2PRC - chains C and L of the 4 polymer chains in the assembly; structure by X-ray diffraction, 2.45 A resolution.

# Chain C
Protein: Photosynthetic reaction center
Organism: Blastochloris viridis
Reference sequence: P07173 (CYCR_RHOVI); residues 1-336 here correspond to UniProt positions 21-356 (UniProt number = residue number + 20)
Chain sequence (336 residues; numbered 1 to 336; the number before each row is that of its first residue):
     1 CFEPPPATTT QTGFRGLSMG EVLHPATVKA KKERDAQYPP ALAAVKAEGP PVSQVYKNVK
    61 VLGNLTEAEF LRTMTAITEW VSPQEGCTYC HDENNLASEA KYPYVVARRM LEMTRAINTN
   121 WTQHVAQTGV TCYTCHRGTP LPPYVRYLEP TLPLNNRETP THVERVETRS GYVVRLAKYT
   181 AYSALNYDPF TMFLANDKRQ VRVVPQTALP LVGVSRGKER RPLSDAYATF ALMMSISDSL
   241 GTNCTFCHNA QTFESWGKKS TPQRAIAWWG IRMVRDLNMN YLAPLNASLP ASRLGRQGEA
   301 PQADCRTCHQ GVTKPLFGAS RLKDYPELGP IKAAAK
Unresolved in the structure: 333-336
UniProt features mapped onto this chain:
  - binding site (heme): Met-74, Cys-87, Cys-90, His-91, Met-110, His-124, Cys-132, Cys-135, His-136, Met-233, Cys-244, Cys-247, His-248, Cys-305, Cys-308, His-309
  - site: Cys-1 (Not N-palmitoylated)
  - lipidation: Cys-1 (S-diacylglycerol cysteine)
Glycans and other covalent adducts: heme (HEM) linked to Cys-87, Cys-90, Cys-132, Cys-135, Cys-244, Cys-247, Cys-305, Cys-308
Metal / ion sites: heme Fe (4 sites), coordinated by Met-74, His-91, Met-110, His-124, His-136, Met-233, His-248, His-309
Small-molecule neighbours:
  - heme (HEM), molecule 1: Tyr-56, Lys-57, Asn-58, Val-59, Lys-60, Val-61, Leu-62, Phe-70, Leu-71, Met-74, Thr-75, Ile-77, Thr-78, Ser-82, Gly-86, His-91, Leu-96, Ala-97, Pro-103, Tyr-104, Ala-107, Arg-108, Leu-111
  - heme (HEM), molecule 2: Ile-77, Val-81, Tyr-89, Tyr-102, Pro-103, Val-106, Ala-107, Met-110, Leu-111, Met-113, Thr-114, Ile-117, Val-130, Thr-131, His-136, Pro-140, Leu-141, Pro-142, Val-145, Leu-277, Leu-282, Leu-289, Arg-293, Pro-301, Gln-302, Thr-307, Leu-328
  - heme (HEM), molecule 3: Ile-117, His-124, Val-125, Ala-126, Thr-128, Gly-129, Val-130, Thr-134, Leu-194, Ile-236, Leu-240, Phe-246, Gln-263, Ile-266, Ala-267, Gly-270, Ile-271, Met-273, Val-274, Leu-277, Asp-304, His-309, Thr-313, Lys-314, Pro-315, Gly-318
  - heme (HEM), molecule 4: Val-201, Arg-202, Val-203, Val-204, Thr-229, Phe-230, Met-233, Met-234, Ile-236, Ser-237, Leu-240, Thr-242, Asn-243, His-248, Phe-253, Glu-254, Trp-256, Gln-263, Arg-264, Ala-267, Trp-268, Ile-271, Arg-272

# Chain L
Protein: Photosynthetic reaction center
Organism: Blastochloris viridis
Reference sequence: P06009 (RCEL_RHOVI); residue numbers follow UniProt; this construct covers 1-273
Chain sequence (273 residues; numbered 1 to 273; the number before each row is that of its first residue):
     1 ALLSFERKYR VRGGTLIGGD LFDFWVGPYF VGFFGVSAIF FIFLGVSLIG YAASQGPTWD
    61 PFAISINPPD LKYGLGAAPL LEGGFWQAIT VCALGAFISW MLREVEISRK LGIGWHVPLA
   121 FCVPIFMFCV LQVFRPLLLG SWGHAFPYGI LSHLDWVNNF GYQYLNWHYN PGHMSSVSFL
   181 FVNAMALGLH GGLILSVANP GDGDKVKTAE HENQYFRDVV GYSIGALSIH RLGLFLASNI
   241 FLTGAFGTIA SGPFWTRGWP EWWGWWLDIP FWS
Metal / ion sites: bacteriochlorophyll b Mg site 1 near His-153 (its only coordinating residue here); bacteriochlorophyll b Mg site 2 near His-173 (its only coordinating residue here); Fe2+: His-190, His-230 (shared with 3 residues of chain M)
Small-molecule neighbours:
  - bacteriochlorophyll b (BCB), molecule 1: Val-46, Ile-49, Phe-97, Phe-128, Leu-131, Phe-146, Ile-150, Leu-151, His-153, Leu-154, Trp-156, Val-157
  - bacteriochlorophyll b (BCB), molecule 2: Phe-97, Phe-121, Pro-124, Ile-125, Met-127, Phe-128, Leu-131, Val-157, Asn-158, Phe-160, Gly-161, Tyr-162, Trp-167, His-168, Asn-170, Gly-172, His-173, Ser-176, Val-177, Leu-180, Phe-181, Ile-240, Phe-241, Gly-244, Ala-245, Gly-247, Thr-248
  - bacteriochlorophyll b (BCB), molecule 3: Val-157, Tyr-162, His-168, Phe-181
  - bacteriochlorophyll b (BCB), molecule 4: His-168, Met-174, Val-177, Ser-178, Phe-181, Val-182, Met-185, Val-220, Gly-221
  - bacteriopheophytin b (BPB), molecule 1: Phe-41, Ile-42, Gly-45, Ile-49, Ile-89, Cys-92, Ala-93, Ala-96, Phe-97, Trp-100, Glu-104, Val-117, Ala-120, Phe-121, Val-123, Pro-124, Phe-128, Phe-146, Tyr-148, Gly-149, Ile-150, His-153, Ala-237, Ser-238, Phe-241
  - bacteriopheophytin b (BPB), molecule 2: Phe-181, Ala-184, Met-185, Leu-189, Phe-216, Val-219, Val-220
  - menaquinone-7 (MQ7): Val-26, Tyr-29, Phe-30, Val-31, Gly-35, Ile-39, Ile-42, Trp-100, Arg-103
  - ubiquinone-2 (UQ2): Val-182, Ala-186, Leu-189, His-190, Leu-193, Ile-194, Glu-212, Asn-213, Phe-216, Val-220, Tyr-222, Ser-223, Ile-224, Gly-225, Ala-226, Ile-229, Leu-232, Leu-236

# Chain C / chain L interface
Residue-residue contacts - 73 pairs, chain C then chain L:
  Cys-1(C) / Trp-255(L)
  Cys-1(C) / Trp-262(L)  hydrogen bond (backbone-side chain)
  Cys-1(C) / Trp-265(L)  hydrophobic
  Phe-2(C) / Phe-254(L)
  Phe-2(C) / Trp-255(L)  hydrophobic
  Phe-2(C) / Trp-259(L)  hydrophobic
  Phe-2(C) / Trp-262(L)
  Glu-3(C) / Pro-253(L)
  Glu-3(C) / Phe-254(L)  hydrogen bond (backbone-backbone)
  Glu-3(C) / Trp-255(L)
  Glu-3(C) / Thr-256(L)  hydrogen bond
  Glu-3(C) / Arg-257(L)  salt bridge
  Pro-4(C) / Pro-253(L)
  Pro-5(C) / Pro-253(L)
  Pro-5(C) / Phe-254(L)
  Ala-7(C) / Gly-252(L)
  Thr-9(C) / His-144(L)
  Thr-10(C) / Leu-71(L)
  Gln-11(C) / Asp-70(L)  hydrogen bond
  Gln-11(C) / Leu-71(L)  hydrogen bond (side chain-backbone)
  Phe-14(C) / Asn-67(L)
  Arg-15(C) / Asn-67(L)  hydrogen bond (backbone-side chain)
  Arg-15(C) / Pro-68(L)  hydrogen bond (side chain-backbone)
  Arg-15(C) / Pro-69(L)
  Arg-15(C) / Asp-70(L)
  Arg-15(C) / Leu-81(L)  hydrogen bond (side chain-backbone)
  Arg-15(C) / Glu-82(L)
  Arg-15(C) / Gly-83(L)
  Gly-16(C) / Asn-67(L)
  Gly-16(C) / Pro-68(L)
  Gly-16(C) / Pro-147(L)
  Gly-16(C) / Trp-156(L)
  Leu-17(C) / Asp-155(L)
  Leu-17(C) / Trp-156(L)
  Leu-17(C) / Asn-159(L)  hydrogen bond (backbone-side chain)
  Ser-18(C) / Trp-156(L)
  Ser-18(C) / Asn-159(L)
  Ser-18(C) / Phe-160(L)
  Ser-18(C) / Gln-163(L)  hydrogen bond
  Met-19(C) / Asn-159(L)
  Gly-20(C) / Gln-163(L)  hydrogen bond (backbone-side chain)
  Val-22(C) / Gln-163(L)
  Val-22(C) / Tyr-164(L)
  Val-22(C) / Thr-256(L)
  His-24(C) / Thr-256(L)
  Thr-161(C) / Ser-273(L)  hydrogen bond (side chain-backbone)
  Val-163(C) / Ser-273(L)
  Lys-178(C) / Asp-268(L)  salt bridge
  Ala-181(C) / Leu-165(L)  hydrophobic
  Ala-181(C) / Pro-260(L)
  Ala-181(C) / Glu-261(L)
  Tyr-182(C) / Pro-260(L)
  Tyr-182(C) / Glu-261(L)
  Tyr-182(C) / Gly-264(L)
  Tyr-182(C) / Asp-268(L)  hydrogen bond
  Ser-183(C) / Tyr-169(L)
  Ala-184(C) / Tyr-169(L)  hydrogen bond (backbone-side chain)
  Phe-230(C) / Asn-166(L)
  Met-234(C) / Pro-260(L)  hydrophobic
  Thr-242(C) / Leu-165(L)
  Asn-243(C) / Tyr-162(L)
  Asn-243(C) / Gln-163(L)
  Asn-243(C) / Leu-165(L)
  Cys-244(C) / Tyr-162(L)  hydrogen bond (side chain-backbone)
  Thr-245(C) / Asn-159(L)
  Thr-245(C) / Gln-163(L)
  Asn-249(C) / Asn-159(L)  hydrogen bond
  Ala-250(C) / Asn-158(L)  hydrogen bond (backbone-side chain)
  Ala-250(C) / Asn-159(L)  hydrogen bond (backbone-side chain)
  Ala-250(C) / Tyr-162(L)  hydrophobic
  Gln-251(C) / Asp-155(L)  hydrogen bond
  Gln-251(C) / Asn-158(L)
  Phe-253(C) / Tyr-162(L)  hydrophobic
Interface residues without a listed pair, chain C (42 interface residues in all): Leu-23, Thr-27, Glu-164, Val-174, Ser-237, Asp-238, His-248
Interface residues without a listed pair, chain L (41 interface residues in all): Leu-139, Gly-143, Ala-145, Ala-250, Leu-267, Trp-272

# Summary
The interface between chain C and chain L involves 42 residues on one side and 41 on the other, with 19
hydrogen bonds and 2 salt bridges. Polar pairs include Glu-3(C)/Arg-257(L), Lys-178(C)/Asp-268(L) and
Cys-1(C)/Trp-262(L).
Here chain C is Photosynthetic reaction center and chain L is Photosynthetic reaction center, both from
Blastochloris viridis. Entry 2PRC (Photosynthetic reaction center from rhodopseudomonas viridis (ubiquinone-2
complex)) was determined by X-ray diffraction (same publication as 3PRC).
